PDB entry 6O7V | electron microscopy, 6.60 A resolution (low resolution: residue-level contacts below are approximate; hydrogen-bond / salt-bridge calls are withheld) | chains i and j of the 31 polymer chains in the assembly

== Chain i (and j) ==
Name: V-type proton ATPase subunit c
Organism: Saccharomyces cerevisiae (strain ATCC 204508 / S288c)
Notes: chain j of this document is another copy of the same molecule, construct and numbering; everything in this record applies to it too
Reference sequence: P25515 (VATL1_YEAST); residue numbers follow UniProt; this construct covers 1-160
Amino-acid sequence (160 residues; numbered 1 to 160; the number before each row is that of its first residue):
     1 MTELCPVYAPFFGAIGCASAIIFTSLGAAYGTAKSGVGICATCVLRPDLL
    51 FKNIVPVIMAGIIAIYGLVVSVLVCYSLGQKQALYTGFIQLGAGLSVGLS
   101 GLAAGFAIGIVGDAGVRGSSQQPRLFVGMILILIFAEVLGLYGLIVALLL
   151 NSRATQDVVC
Disordered / not traced: 1-2, 160 (chain j: 1-3, 160)
Swiss-Prot annotation at these positions:
  - site: E137 (Essential for proton translocation)

== Chain i / chain j interface ==
Pairs across the interface - 13 pairs, chain i then chain j:
  A14(i) with F88(j)
  A18(i) with G92(j)
  S25(i) with S100(j); A103(j)
  L26(i) with A103(j)
  A29(i) with A103(j); A107(j)
  A33(i) with A107(j); I110(j)
  C40(i) with A114(j)
  V44(i) with Q122(j)
  P47(i) with R124(j)
  Q80(i) with Y85(j)
Other interface residues (no listed pair), chain i (16 interface residues in all): P10, F11, I21, I22, V37, C43
Other interface residues (no listed pair), chain j (17 interface residues in all): I89, L95, S96, L99, G115, L139, D157

== Overview ==
The interface between chain i and chain j involves 16 residues on one side and 17 on the other.
Both chains are V-type proton ATPase subunit c (Saccharomyces cerevisiae (strain ATCC 204508 / S288c)). Entry
6O7V (Saccharomyces cerevisiae V-ATPase Stv1-V1VO State 1) was determined by electron microscopy together with
6O7T, 6O7U, 6O7W and 6O7X from the same study.
